PDB entry 8QB3 | X-ray diffraction, 2.90 A resolution | chains C and D of the 5 polymer chains in the assembly

# Chain C (and D)
Protein: ADDobody
Source organism: Human adenovirus sp
Notes: chain D of this document is another copy of the same molecule, construct and numbering; everything in this record applies to it too
Amino-acid sequence (310 residues; each row starts with the number of its first residue):
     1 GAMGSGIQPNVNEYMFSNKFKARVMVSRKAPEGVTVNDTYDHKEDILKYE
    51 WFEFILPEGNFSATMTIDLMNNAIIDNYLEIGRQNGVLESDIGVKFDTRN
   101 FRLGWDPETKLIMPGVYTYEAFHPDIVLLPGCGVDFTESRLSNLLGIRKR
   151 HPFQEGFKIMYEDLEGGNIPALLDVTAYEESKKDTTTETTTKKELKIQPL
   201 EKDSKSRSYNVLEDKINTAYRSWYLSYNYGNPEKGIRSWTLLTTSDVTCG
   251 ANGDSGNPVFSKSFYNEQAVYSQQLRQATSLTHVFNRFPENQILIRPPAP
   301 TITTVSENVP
Disordered / not traced: 1-11, 30-44, 175-196, 246-282, 302-310 (chain D: 1-16, 26-43, 152-154, 177-196, 246-282, 301-310)
Ion coordination: Zn2+: Glu13 (shared with 1 residue of chain A; 1 residue of chain B; 1 residue of chain E)
What the authors report for this chain:
  - Zn2+ coordination: Glu13

# How chain C and chain D interact
Pairs across the interface - 20 pairs, chain C then chain D:
  Leu103(C) - Val284(D)
  Leu103(C) - Phe285(D)  hydrophobic
  Gly104(C) - Val284(D)
  Asp106(C) - Arg83(D)  salt bridge
  Pro107(C) - Leu79(D)
  Pro107(C) - Glu80(D)
  Pro114(C) - Val284(D)  hydrophobic
  Thr118(C) - Val284(D)
  Phe122(C) - Leu69(D)  hydrophobic
  Phe122(C) - Phe285(D)  hydrophobic
  Tyr224(C) - Pro57(D)
  Tyr224(C) - Glu58(D)  hydrogen bond (side chain-backbone)
  Tyr227(C) - Glu58(D)  hydrogen bond
  Asn228(C) - Pro57(D)
  Asn228(C) - Glu58(D)  hydrogen bond (side chain-backbone)
  Tyr229(C) - Pro57(D)
  Arg237(C) - Glu58(D)  salt bridge
  Leu242(C) - Glu58(D)
  Leu242(C) - Gly59(D)
  Thr244(C) - Asn60(D)
Interface residues without a listed pair, chain C (17 interface residues in all): Asn100, Glu108, Glu120
Interface residues without a listed pair, chain D (15 interface residues in all): Ser17, Phe61, Asn72, Arg287, Arg296

# In short
Chain C and chain D form an interface of 17 and 15 residues respectively; the contacts include 3 hydrogen
bonds and 2 salt bridges. Polar contacts include Asp106(C)-Arg83(D), Arg237(C)-Glu58(D) and
Tyr224(C)-Glu58(D). From the paper: Zn2+ coordination by Glu13(C).
Chain C and chain D are both ADDobody (Human adenovirus sp); the structure, ADDobody zinc containing
condition, was determined by X-ray diffraction together with 8COI and 8QBX from the same study.
